PDB entry 4MC3 | X-ray diffraction, 1.50 A resolution | chain A

[Chain A]
Name: Putative sesquiterpene cyclase
Organism: Kitasatospora setae
Notes: EC 4.2.3.-
Reference sequence: E4MYY0 (E4MYY0_KITSK); numbering as in UniProt (aligned over 1-338)
Sequence (346 residues; each row starts with the number of its first residue):
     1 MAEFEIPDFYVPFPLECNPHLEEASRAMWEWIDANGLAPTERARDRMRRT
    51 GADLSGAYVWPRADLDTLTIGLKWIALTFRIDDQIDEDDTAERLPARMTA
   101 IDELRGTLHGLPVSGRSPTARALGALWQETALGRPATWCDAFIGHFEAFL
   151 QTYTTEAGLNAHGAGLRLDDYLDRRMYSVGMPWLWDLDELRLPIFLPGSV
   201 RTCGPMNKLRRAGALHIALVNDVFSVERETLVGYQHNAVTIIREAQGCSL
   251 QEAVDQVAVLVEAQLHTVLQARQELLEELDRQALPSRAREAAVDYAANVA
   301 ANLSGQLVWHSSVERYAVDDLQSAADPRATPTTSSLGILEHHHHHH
Disordered / not traced: 1-3, 86-93, 112-116, 227-233, 311-346
Sequence notes: expression tag (339-346)
Small-molecule neighbours: trans-Nerolidol (28U; (3R,6E)-3,7,11-trimethyldodeca-1,6,10-trien-3-ol): Ser55, Ile75, Thr78, Phe149, Ser178, Val179, Met181, Trp183, Leu184, Ile217, Asn221, Gln306, Trp309, His310

[Summary]
Ligands of chain A: trans-Nerolidol.
Chain A is Putative sesquiterpene cyclase (Kitasatospora setae); the structure, Hedycaryol synthase in complex
with Nerolidol, was determined by X-ray diffraction, deposited together with 4MC0 and 4MC8.
